PDB entry 4O1G | X-ray diffraction, 1.50 A resolution | chain A

== Chain A ==
Name: Adenosine kinase
Organism: Mycobacterium tuberculosis
Notes: EC 2.7.1.20
Reference sequence: P83734 (ADOK_MYCTU); residue numbers follow UniProt; this construct covers 1-324
Chain sequence (324 residues; row label = number of the first residue in the row):
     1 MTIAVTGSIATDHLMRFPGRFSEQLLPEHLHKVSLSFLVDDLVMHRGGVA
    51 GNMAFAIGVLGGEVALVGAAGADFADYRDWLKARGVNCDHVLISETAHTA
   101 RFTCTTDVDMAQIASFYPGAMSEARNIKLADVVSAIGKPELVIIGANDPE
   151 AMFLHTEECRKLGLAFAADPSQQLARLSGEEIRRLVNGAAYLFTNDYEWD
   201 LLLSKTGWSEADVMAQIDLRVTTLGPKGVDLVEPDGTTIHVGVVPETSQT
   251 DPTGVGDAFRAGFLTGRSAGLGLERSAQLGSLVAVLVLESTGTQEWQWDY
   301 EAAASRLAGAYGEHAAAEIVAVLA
Disordered / not traced: 324
Metal / ion sites: Na+: Asp251, Thr253, Val287, Ser290, Gly292
Residues lining bound ligands: ATP-gamma-S (AGS; phosphothiophosphoric acid-adenylate ester): Asn195, Thr223, Leu224, Gly225, Pro226, Gly228, Val229, Val243, Val244, Glu246, Gln249, Pro252, Thr253, Gly254, Val255, Gly256, Asp257, Phe259, Ser281, Ala284, Val285, Leu288

== Summary ==
Ligands of chain A: ATP-gamma-S. The Na+ site is built by Asp251, Thr253, Val287, Ser290 and Gly292.
Chain A is Adenosine kinase (Mycobacterium tuberculosis); the structure, MTB adenosine kinase in complex with
gamma-Thio-ATP, was determined by X-ray diffraction together with 4O1L and 4PVV from the same study.
